PDB entry 8IHO | X-ray diffraction, 2.55 A resolution | chains A and C of the 4 polymer chains in the assembly

== Chain A (and C) ==
Molecule: Papain-like protease nsp3
Source organism: Severe acute respiratory syndrome coronavirus 2
Notes: EC 3.4.19.12; chain C of this document is another copy of the same molecule, construct and numbering; everything in this record applies to it too
UniProt: P0DTC1 (R1A_SARS2); residues 1-315 here correspond to UniProt positions 1564-1878 (UniProt number = residue number + 1563)
Sequence (316 residues; row label = number of the first residue in the row; numbering starts at 0):
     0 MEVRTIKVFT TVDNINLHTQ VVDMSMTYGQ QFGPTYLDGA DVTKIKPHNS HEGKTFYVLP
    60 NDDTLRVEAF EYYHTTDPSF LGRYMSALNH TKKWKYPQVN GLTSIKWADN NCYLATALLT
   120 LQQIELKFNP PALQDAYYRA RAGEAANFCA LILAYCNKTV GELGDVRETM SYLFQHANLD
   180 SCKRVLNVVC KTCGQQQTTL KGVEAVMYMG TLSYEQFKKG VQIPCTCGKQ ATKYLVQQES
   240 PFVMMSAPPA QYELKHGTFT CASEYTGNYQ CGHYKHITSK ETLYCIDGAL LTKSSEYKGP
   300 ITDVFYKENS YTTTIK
Not modelled in the structure: 0-1, 315 (chain C: 0-3, 25-28, 315)
Construct notes: initiating methionine (0)
Bound ions: Zn2+: Cys189, Cys192, Cys224, Cys226
What the authors report for this chain:
  - binding site for covalent inhibitor: Asn109, Cys111, Gly163, Asp164, Tyr264, Tyr268, Gly271
  - catalytic residues: Cys111
  - conformationally variable residues (side-chain flip): Tyr268

== Chain A / chain C interface ==
Residue-residue contacts - 21 pairs, chain A then chain C:
  Thr75(A) - Pro77(C)
  Pro77(A) - Pro77(C)
  Arg166(A) - Tyr268(C)  hydrogen bond
  Tyr207(A) - Asn267(C)
  Tyr207(A) - Gln269(C)
  Met208(A) - Tyr268(C)  hydrophobic
  Met208(A) - Gln269(C)  hydrogen bond (backbone-side chain)
  Ile222(A) - Asn267(C)
  Pro223(A) - Gly266(C)
  Cys224(A) - Thr265(C)
  Lys232(A) - Asn267(C)
  Lys232(A) - Gln269(C)
  Thr265(A) - Cys224(C)
  Gly266(A) - Pro223(C)
  Asn267(A) - Ile222(C)
  Asn267(A) - Lys232(C)  hydrogen bond
  Tyr268(A) - Arg166(C)  hydrogen bond
  Tyr268(A) - Met208(C)  hydrophobic
  Gln269(A) - Tyr207(C)
  Gln269(A) - Met208(C)  hydrogen bond (side chain-backbone)
  His272(A) - Thr225(C)
Also at the interface, not in a pair above, chain A (19 interface residues in all): Asp76, Tyr171, Met206, Thr225
Also at the interface, not in a pair above, chain C (18 interface residues in all): Thr75, Asp76, Tyr171, Gly227

== Summary ==
19 residues of chain A and 18 residues of chain C are in contact, with 5 hydrogen bonds. Polar contacts
include Arg166(A)-Tyr268(C), Met208(A)-Gln269(C) and Asn267(A)-Lys232(C). The Zn2+ site is built by Cys189(A),
Cys192(A), Cys224(A) and Cys226(A). The paper reports the catalytic residue Cys111(A); a binding site for
covalent inhibitor at Asn109(A), Cys111(A) and Gly163(A) among others.
Both chains are Papain-like protease nsp3 (Severe acute respiratory syndrome coronavirus 2). Entry 8IHO
(Crystal structures of SARS-CoV-2 papain-like protease in complex with covalent inhibitors) was determined by
X-ray diffraction.
